PDB entry 7B0N | electron microscopy, 3.70 A resolution | chains N and O of the 42 polymer chains in the assembly

== Chain N ==
Name: NADH dehydrogenase subunit 2
From: Yarrowia lipolytica
Notes: EC 1.6.5.3
UniProt: S5U4R9 (S5U4R9_YARLL); residues 2403-2871 here correspond to UniProt positions 1-469 (UniProt number = residue number - 2402)
Sequence (469 residues; row label = number of the first residue in the row):
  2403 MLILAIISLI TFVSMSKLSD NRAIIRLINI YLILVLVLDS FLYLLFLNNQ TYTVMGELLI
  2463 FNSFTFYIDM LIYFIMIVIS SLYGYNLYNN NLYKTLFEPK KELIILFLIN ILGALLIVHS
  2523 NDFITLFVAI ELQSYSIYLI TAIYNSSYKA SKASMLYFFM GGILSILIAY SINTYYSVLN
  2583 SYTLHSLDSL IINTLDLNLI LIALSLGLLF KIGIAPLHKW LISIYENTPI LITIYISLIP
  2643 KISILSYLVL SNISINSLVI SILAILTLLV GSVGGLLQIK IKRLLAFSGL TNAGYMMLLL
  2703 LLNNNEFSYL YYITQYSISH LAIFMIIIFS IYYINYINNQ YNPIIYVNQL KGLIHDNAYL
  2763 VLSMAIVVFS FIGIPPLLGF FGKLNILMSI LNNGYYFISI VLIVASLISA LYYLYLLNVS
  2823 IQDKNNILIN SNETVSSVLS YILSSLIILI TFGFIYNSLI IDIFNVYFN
Modified residues: M2403 (N-formylmethionine; FME)
Residues lining bound ligands:
  - 1,2-Distearoyl-sn-glycerophosphoethanolamine (3PE), molecule 1: I2565, I2568, L2569, Y2572, N2600, L2601, I2604, A2605, L2608, N2658, S2659, L2660, V2661
  - 1,2-Distearoyl-sn-glycerophosphoethanolamine (3PE), molecule 2: P2618, I2664, I2667, L2668, L2671, F2799
  - 1,2-Distearoyl-sn-glycerophosphoethanolamine (3PE), molecule 3: I2756, A2760, Y2761, V2763, L2764, I2768, L2779
  - diundecyl phosphatidyl choline (PLC), molecule 1: S2442, Y2445, S2465, Y2469, M2472, L2473, F2476, F2709, L2712, Y2713, T2716, L2780, L2851, G2855, Y2858, I2862, I2865, F2866, Y2869, F2870
  - diundecyl phosphatidyl choline (PLC), molecule 2: L2809, L2813, N2820
  - diundecyl phosphatidyl choline (PLC), molecule 3: S2839, V2840, Y2843

== Chain O ==
Name: Subunit NUXM of NADH:Ubiquinone Oxidoreductase (Complex I)
From: Yarrowia lipolytica
UniProt: A0A1D8NKB4 (A0A1D8NKB4_YARLL); residues 402-570 here correspond to UniProt positions 1-169 (UniProt number = residue number - 401)
Sequence (169 residues; row label = number of the first residue in the row):
   402 MSSSTPLVKT SVNYSYGDYP LIDADPHFKR VVGYMRPSDY GVIGLATAAL PAGICFAEWL
   462 DPVKGKFARP SVKFLRVATM LGFAVGFGAA YARSSLRFFG VTENAREYKK DEAQMAARKA
   522 AGLEPYGTSS LTPELQEIAA KNSAHSIAGL FIFPWFNFVN HPYHGREQK
Disordered / not traced: 402
Residues lining bound ligands: diundecyl phosphatidyl choline (PLC): F457, W460, L461

== How chain N and chain O interact ==
Residue-residue contacts (73; chain N residue first):
  M2403(N) - A485(O)
  M2403(N) - V486(O)
  M2403(N) - L551(O)  hydrogen bond (backbone-backbone)
  M2403(N) - F552(O)
  M2403(N) - I553(O)
  M2403(N) - F554(O)
  M2403(N) - P555(O)
  L2404(N) - F552(O)
  L2404(N) - I553(O)
  I2405(N) - I553(O)
  I2405(N) - F554(O)  hydrophobic
  S2410(N) - L482(O)
  F2414(N) - K474(O)
  F2414(N) - F475(O)  hydrophobic
  F2414(N) - V478(O)  hydrophobic
  M2417(N) - K474(O)  hydrogen bond (backbone-side chain)
  S2418(N) - K474(O)  hydrogen bond
  D2422(N) - K474(O)  salt bridge
  D2422(N) - F475(O)
  A2425(N) - F475(O)  hydrophobic
  I2426(N) - F475(O)  hydrophobic
  R2428(N) - E459(O)  salt bridge
  R2428(N) - D462(O)  salt bridge
  R2428(N) - P463(O)  hydrogen bond (side chain-backbone)
  R2428(N) - V464(O)
  L2429(N) - L482(O)  hydrophobic
  Y2433(N) - L482(O)  hydrophobic
  Y2433(N) - V486(O)  hydrophobic
  L2436(N) - A447(O)
  L2436(N) - L451(O)  hydrophobic
  L2440(N) - A447(O)  hydrophobic
  L2440(N) - V486(O)  hydrophobic
  D2441(N) - G489(O)
  D2441(N) - A490(O)
  D2441(N) - L551(O)
  D2441(N) - F552(O)
  F2443(N) - A490(O)
  F2443(N) - A493(O)  hydrophobic
  F2443(N) - R494(O)
  F2443(N) - L497(O)  hydrophobic
  L2444(N) - L497(O)  hydrophobic
  L2444(N) - I548(O)
  L2444(N) - F552(O)  hydrophobic
  L2446(N) - V502(O)  hydrophobic
  L2447(N) - F500(O)  hydrophobic
  Q2452(N) - Y415(O)  hydrogen bond
  Y2454(N) - Y417(O)
  Y2454(N) - H546(O)
  V2456(N) - H546(O)
  M2457(N) - K542(O)
  M2457(N) - N543(O)  hydrogen bond (backbone-backbone)
  M2457(N) - S547(O)
  M2457(N) - F554(O)  hydrophobic
  M2457(N) - W556(O)  hydrophobic
  G2458(N) - K542(O)  hydrogen bond (backbone-backbone)
  G2458(N) - N543(O)
  L2461(N) - F554(O)  hydrophobic
  F2463(N) - A549(O)
  F2463(N) - G550(O)
  F2463(N) - I553(O)  hydrophobic
  F2468(N) - F552(O)  hydrophobic
  D2471(N) - F552(O)
  D2471(N) - I553(O)
  Y2475(N) - F552(O)  hydrogen bond (side chain-backbone)
  Y2475(N) - I553(O)
  Y2487(N) - A458(O)
  Y2487(N) - D462(O)
  N2488(N) - D462(O)  hydrogen bond
  N2488(N) - V464(O)
  L2514(N) - I553(O)  hydrophobic
  H2521(N) - I553(O)
  S2838(N) - D462(O)  hydrogen bond
  S2839(N) - L461(O)
Other interface residues (no listed pair), chain N (47 interface residues in all): I2432, V2437, L2438, S2442, F2448, T2455, M2472, N2491, L2517, L2518, V2840
Other interface residues (no listed pair), chain O (43 interface residues in all): V443, A450, G454, I455, K465, A479, A545

== Summary ==
47 residues of chain N face 43 of chain O across their interface, with 10 hydrogen bonds and 3 salt bridges.
Polar pairs include D2422(N)-K474(O), R2428(N)-E459(O) and R2428(N)-D462(O). One diundecyl phosphatidyl
choline molecule is bound between chain N and chain O.
Here chain N is NADH dehydrogenase subunit 2 and chain O is Subunit NUXM of NADH:Ubiquinone Oxidoreductase
(Complex I), both from Yarrowia lipolytica. Entry 7B0N (A 3.7-angstrom structure of Yarrowia lipolytica
complex I with an R121M mutation in NUCM) was determined by electron microscopy.
